8TNH - chains E and F of the 9 polymer chains in the assembly; structure by electron microscopy, 3.32 A resolution.

# Chain E
Molecule: HIV-1 BG505 DS-SOSIP gp120
Organism: Human immunodeficiency virus 1
UniProtKB: Q2N0S6 (Q2N0S6_9HIV1); the construct lacks a stretch of the UniProt sequence and is renumbered around it, so the offset changes along the chain: 31-141 = UniProt 30-140; 150-186 = UniProt 141-177; 188-309 = UniProt 187-308; 312-321 = UniProt 309-318; 2 more segments
Chain sequence (481 residues; numbered 31 to 513 plus 10 insertion-coded residues; 12 numbers in that range are skipped by the numbering (no residue carries them; nothing is unmodelled there); the number before each row is that of its first residue; a row labelled like 186A-186I holds insertion residues (186A, then the next letters in order)):
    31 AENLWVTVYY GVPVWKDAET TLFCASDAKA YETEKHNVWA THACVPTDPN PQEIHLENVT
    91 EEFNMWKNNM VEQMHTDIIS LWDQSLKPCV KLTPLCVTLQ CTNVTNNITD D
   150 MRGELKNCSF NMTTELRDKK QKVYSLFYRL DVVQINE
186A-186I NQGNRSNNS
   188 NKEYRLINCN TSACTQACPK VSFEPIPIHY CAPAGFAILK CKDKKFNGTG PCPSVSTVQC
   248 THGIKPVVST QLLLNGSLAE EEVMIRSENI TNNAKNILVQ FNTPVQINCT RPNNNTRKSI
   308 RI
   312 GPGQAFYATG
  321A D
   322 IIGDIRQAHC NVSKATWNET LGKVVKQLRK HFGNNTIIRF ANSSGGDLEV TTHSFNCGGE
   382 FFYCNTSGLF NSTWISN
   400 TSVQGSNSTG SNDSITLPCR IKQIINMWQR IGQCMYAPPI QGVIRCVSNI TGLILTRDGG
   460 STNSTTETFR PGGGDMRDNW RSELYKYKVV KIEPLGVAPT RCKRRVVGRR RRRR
Not modelled in the structure: 186A-186I, 400-410, 506-513
Sequence notes: conflict Cys201 (Ile200 in Q2N0S6), Asn332 (Thr330 in Q2N0S6), Cys433 (Ala430 in Q2N0S6), Cys501 (Ala498 in Q2N0S6); expression tag (509-513)
Cystine bridges: Cys54-Cys74, Cys119-Cys205, Cys126-Cys196, Cys131-Cys157, Cys201-Cys433, Cys218-Cys247, Cys228-Cys239, Cys296-Cys331, Cys378-Cys445, Cys385-Cys418
Covalently attached groups: N-acetylglucosamine (NAG) linked to Asn88, Asn133, Asn156, Asn160, Asn197, Asn234, Asn262, Asn276, Asn295, Asn301, Asn332, Asn339, Asn363, Asn386, Asn392, Asn448

# Chain F
Molecule: HIV-1 BG505 DS-SOSIP gp41
Organism: Human immunodeficiency virus 1
UniProtKB: Q2N0S6 (Q2N0S6_9HIV1); residues 512-664 here correspond to UniProt positions 509-661 (UniProt number = residue number - 3)
Chain sequence (153 residues; row label = number of the first residue in the row):
   512 AVGIGAVFLG FLGAAGSTMG AASMTLTVQA RNLLSGIVQQ QSNLLRAPEA QQHLLKLTVW
   572 GIKQLQARVL AVERYLRDQQ LLGIWGCSGK LICCTNVPWN SSWSNRNLSE IWDNMTWLQW
   632 DKEISNYTQI IYGLLEESQN QQEKNEQDLL ALD
Not modelled in the structure: 512-518, 548-567
Sequence notes: conflict Pro559 (Ile556 in Q2N0S6), Cys605 (Thr602 in Q2N0S6)
Cystine bridges: Cys598-Cys604

# How chain E and chain F interact
Residue-residue contacts (68; chain E residue first):
  Leu34(E) - Pro609(F)
  Leu34(E) - Trp610(F)  hydrogen bond (backbone-backbone)
  Trp35(E) - Thr606(F)
  Trp35(E) - Val608(F)
  Trp35(E) - Pro609(F)  hydrophobic
  Trp35(E) - Trp610(F)
  Val36(E) - Thr606(F)
  Val36(E) - Val608(F)  hydrogen bond (backbone-backbone)
  Val36(E) - Trp610(F)  hydrophobic
  Val36(E) - Ile642(F)  hydrophobic
  Val38(E) - Trp596(F)  hydrophobic
  Val38(E) - Leu602(F)
  Val38(E) - Cys604(F)  hydrogen bond (backbone-backbone)
  Val38(E) - Thr606(F)
  Tyr39(E) - Leu602(F)
  Tyr39(E) - Ile603(F)  hydrophobic
  Tyr39(E) - Trp623(F)
  Tyr40(E) - Leu537(F)
  Tyr40(E) - Leu544(F)
  Tyr40(E) - Gln590(F)
  Tyr40(E) - Lys601(F)
  Tyr40(E) - Leu602(F)  hydrogen bond (backbone-backbone)
  Gly41(E) - Leu537(F)
  Val42(E) - Trp628(F)  hydrophobic
  Pro43(E) - Gln540(F)
  Val44(E) - Trp628(F)
  Val44(E) - Asp632(F)
  Trp45(E) - Leu523(F)  hydrophobic
  Trp45(E) - Ala526(F)  hydrophobic
  Trp45(E) - Leu629(F)  hydrophobic
  Leu52(E) - Trp571(F)
  Leu52(E) - Gln575(F)
  Phe53(E) - Trp571(F)  hydrophobic
  Phe53(E) - Gln575(F)
  Cys54(E) - Trp571(F)  hydrogen bond
  Ala73(E) - Trp571(F)
  Cys74(E) - Trp571(F)
  Leu86(E) - Leu523(F)
  Glu87(E) - Gly527(F)
  Asp107(E) - Val570(F)
  Asp107(E) - Trp571(F)
  Ser110(E) - Val570(F)
  Leu111(E) - Val570(F)  hydrophobic
  Gln114(E) - Thr569(F)
  Ala221(E) - Ser546(F)
  Thr244(E) - Phe522(F)
  Lys490(E) - Arg585(F)
  Ile491(E) - Phe522(F)  hydrophobic
  Ile491(E) - Leu523(F)  hydrophobic
  Ile491(E) - Leu544(F)  hydrophobic
  Ile491(E) - Arg585(F)
  Pro493(E) - Leu544(F)  hydrophobic
  Pro493(E) - Asp589(F)
  Val496(E) - Trp631(F)  hydrogen bond (backbone-side chain)
  Ala497(E) - Trp623(F)  hydrophobic
  Pro498(E) - Trp610(F)  hydrophobic
  Pro498(E) - Ile622(F)  hydrophobic
  Pro498(E) - Trp623(F)  hydrogen bond (backbone-side chain)
  Pro498(E) - Trp631(F)
  Arg500(E) - Leu619(F)
  Cys501(E) - Cys605(F)  hydrophobic
  Cys501(E) - Thr606(F)
  Lys502(E) - Asn607(F)
  Arg503(E) - Trp596(F)  hydrogen bond (side chain-backbone)
  Arg503(E) - Gly597(F)  hydrogen bond (side chain-backbone)
  Arg503(E) - Cys605(F)  hydrogen bond (side chain-backbone)
  Arg503(E) - Asn607(F)
  Arg503(E) - Gln653(F)
Also at the interface, not in a pair above, chain E (45 interface residues in all): Thr37, Thr51, Ile84, Asn88, Gln103, Gly222, Phe223, Ala224, Glu492, Leu494, Val505
Also at the interface, not in a pair above, chain F (52 interface residues in all): Gly521, Gly524, Ala525, Ser534, Asn543, Leu545, Gly547, Lys574, Ala578, Ala582, Tyr586, Leu592, Leu593, Trp614, Leu646, Gln650

# Summary
Chain E and chain F form an interface of 45 and 52 residues respectively, with 10 hydrogen bonds. Polar pairs
include Cys54(E)-Trp571(F), Val496(E)-Trp631(F) and Pro498(E)-Trp623(F). Covalently linked
N-acetylglucosamine: at Asn88(E), Asn133(E), Asn156(E), Asn160(E), Asn197(E) and Asn234(E) and 10 more.
Here chain E is HIV-1 BG505 DS-SOSIP gp120 and chain F is HIV-1 BG505 DS-SOSIP gp41, both from Human
immunodeficiency virus 1. Entry 8TNH (Cryo-EM structure of HIV-1 Env BG505 DS-SOSIP in complex with broadly
neutralizing llama nanobody G36 targeting ...) was determined by electron microscopy (same publication as 8TNG
and 8TNI).
